PDB entry 7ROR | X-ray diffraction, 1.80 A resolution | chains A and B

[Chain A (and B)]
Molecule: Tyrosine--tRNA ligase
Source organism: Plasmodium falciparum (isolate 3D7)
Notes: EC 6.1.1.1; chain B of this document is another copy of the same molecule, construct and numbering; everything in this record applies to it too
UniProt: Q8IAR7 (Q8IAR7_PLAF7); residues 1-373 here = UniProt positions 1-373
Amino-acid sequence (374 residues; each row starts with the number of its first residue; numbering starts at 0):
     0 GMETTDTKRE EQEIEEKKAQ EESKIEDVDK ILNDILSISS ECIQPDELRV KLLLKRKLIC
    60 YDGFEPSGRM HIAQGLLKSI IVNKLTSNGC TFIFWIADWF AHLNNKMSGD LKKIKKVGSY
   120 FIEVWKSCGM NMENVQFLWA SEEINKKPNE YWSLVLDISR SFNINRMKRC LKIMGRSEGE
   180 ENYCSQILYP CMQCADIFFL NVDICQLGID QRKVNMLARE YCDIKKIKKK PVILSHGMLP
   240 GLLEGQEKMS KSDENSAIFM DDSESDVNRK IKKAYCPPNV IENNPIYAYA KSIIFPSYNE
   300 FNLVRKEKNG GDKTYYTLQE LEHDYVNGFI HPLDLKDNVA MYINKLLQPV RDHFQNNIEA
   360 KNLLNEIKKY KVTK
Not modelled in the structure: 0-17 (chain B: 0-11)
Sequence notes: expression tag (0)
Bound ions: Mg2+ site 1: M131, V134; Mg2+ site 2: E132, R304, D311
Small-molecule neighbours:
  - 69X (5'-O-[(S)-{[(2S)-2-amino-3-(4-hydroxyphenyl)propanoyl]oxy}(hydroxy)phosphoryl]adenosine): Y60, D61, G62, F63, E64, H70, A72, Q73, L76, W94, A96, F99, I172, Y188, Q192, D195, L206, G207, D209, Q210, H235, G236, M237, L238, K247, M248
  - malonate ion (MLI): S66, H70, Q73, K105, K247, M248, S249, K250, S251
What the authors report for this chain:
  - contacts within the chain: H70-M248
  - mutagenesis - S234C (10-fold): increased growth
  - mutagenesis - S234C: increased catalytic activity
  - mutagenesis - S234C: decreased catalytic activity on ML901
  - mutagenesis - S234C: decreased stability in response to ML901

[Interface between chain A and chain B]
Pairs across the interface (57; chain A residue first):
  W98(A) with N148(B); S152(B)
  H101(A) with R159(B), hydrogen bond
  L102(A) with L155(B); S158(B); R159(B)
  N104(A) with R159(B), hydrogen bond
  N144(A) with N148(B), hydrogen bond
  P147(A) with P147(B), hydrophobic
  N148(A) with W98(B); N144(B), hydrogen bond
  W151(A) with W151(B)
  S152(A) with W98(B)
  L155(A) with L102(B), hydrophobic; L187(B), hydrophobic; M191(B), hydrophobic
  D156(A) with H101(B), salt bridge
  S158(A) with L102(B); Y182(B); C183(B), hydrogen bond (backbone-backbone); S184(B), hydrogen bond (backbone-backbone); L187(B)
  R159(A) with H101(B), hydrogen bond (side chain-backbone); L102(B); N104(B), hydrogen bond; Y182(B); S184(B)
  F161(A) with Y182(B); C183(B), hydrogen bond (backbone-backbone)
  N162(A) with E180(B), hydrogen bond; N181(B); Y182(B); C183(B)
  I163(A) with N181(B), hydrogen bond (backbone-backbone); C183(B), hydrophobic; I186(B), hydrophobic
  M166(A) with C183(B), hydrophobic
  E180(A) with N162(B), hydrogen bond
  N181(A) with N162(B); I163(B), hydrogen bond (backbone-backbone)
  Y182(A) with S158(B); R159(B); F161(B); N162(B)
  C183(A) with S158(B), hydrogen bond (backbone-backbone); F161(B), hydrogen bond (backbone-backbone); N162(B), hydrogen bond (side chain-backbone); I163(B), hydrophobic; M166(B), hydrophobic; I186(B), hydrophobic
  S184(A) with S158(B), hydrogen bond (backbone-backbone); R159(B)
  I186(A) with I163(B), hydrophobic; C183(B), hydrophobic
  L187(A) with L155(B), hydrophobic; S158(B); L187(B), hydrophobic
Also at the interface, not in a pair above, chain A (30 interface residues in all): G108, V154, S160, K167, C190, M191
Also at the interface, not in a pair above, chain B (29 interface residues in all): G108, V154, S160, K167, C190

[Overview]
30 residues of chain A and 29 residues of chain B are in contact; the contacts include 17 hydrogen bonds and 1
salt bridge. Polar pairs include D156(A)-H101(B), H101(A)-R159(B) and N104(A)-R159(B). Chain A binds compound
69X and malonate ion. From the paper: S234C of chain A increases growth; contacts within the chain involving
H70(A) and M248(A).
Both chains are Tyrosine--tRNA ligase (Plasmodium falciparum (isolate 3D7)). Entry 7ROR (Plasmodium falciparum
tyrosyl-tRNA synthetase in complex with tyrosine-AMP) was determined by X-ray diffraction (same publication as
7ROS, 7ROT and 7ROU).
